Entry 3OVU (X-ray diffraction, 2.83 A resolution); this record covers chains A and C of the 3 polymer chains in the assembly.

== Chain A ==
Protein: Alpha-hemoglobin-stabilizing protein
From: Homo sapiens
Reference sequence: Q9NZD4 (AHSP_HUMAN); residue numbers follow UniProt; this construct covers 2-102
Sequence (101 residues; numbered 2 to 102; the number before each row is that of its first residue):
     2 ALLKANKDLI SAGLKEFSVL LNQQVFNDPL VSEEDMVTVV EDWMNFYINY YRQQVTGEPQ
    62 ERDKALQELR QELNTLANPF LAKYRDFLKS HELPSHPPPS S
Unresolved in the structure: 2-3, 92-102

== Chain C ==
Protein: Hemoglobin subunit alpha
From: Homo sapiens
Reference sequence: P69905 (HBA_HUMAN); residues 1-141 here correspond to UniProt positions 2-142 (UniProt number = residue number + 1)
Sequence (141 residues; numbered 1 to 141; the number before each row is that of its first residue):
     1 VLSPADKTNV KAAWGKVGAH AGEYGAEALE RMFLSFPTTK TYFPHFDLSH GSAQVKGHGK
    61 KVADALTNAV AHVDDMPNAL SALSDLHAHK LRVDPVNFKL LSHCLLVTLA AHLPAEFTPA
   121 VHASLDKFLA SVSTVLTSKY R
Unresolved in the structure: 1, 141
Bound ions: heme Fe: His58, His89
Residues lining bound ligands: heme (HEM): Leu29, Met32, Phe43, Phe46, Gln54, His58, Lys61, Val62, Ala65, Leu66, Leu83, Leu86, Ala88, His89, Arg92, Val93, Asn97, Phe98, Leu101, Leu136
UniProt features mapped onto this chain:
  - binding site (O2): His58
  - binding site (heme b): His87
  - site: Thr8, Asn9 (Microbial infection: Cleavage), Lys11 (Not glycated), Ala13, Trp14 (Microbial infection: Cleavage), Tyr24, Gly25 (Microbial infection: Cleavage), Leu29, Glu30 (Microbial infection: Cleavage), His45, Phe46 (Microbial infection: Cleavage), Asp47, Leu48 (Microbial infection: Cleavage), Ser52, Ala53 (Microbial infection: Cleavage), Val55, Lys56 (Microbial infection: Cleavage), Lys56 (Not glycated), Gly59, Lys60 (Microbial infection: Cleavage), Lys60 (Not glycated), Lys90 (Not glycated), Leu91, Arg92 (Microbial infection: Cleavage), Lys99 (Not glycated), Leu106, Val107 (Microbial infection: Cleavage), Thr108, Leu109 (Microbial infection: Cleavage), Val121, His122 (Microbial infection: Cleavage), Ser133, Thr134 (Microbial infection: Cleavage)
  - modified residue: Ser3 (Phosphoserine), Lys7 (N6-succinyllysine), Thr8 (Phosphothreonine), Lys11 (N6-succinyllysine), Lys16 (N6-acetyllysine), Tyr24 (Phosphotyrosine), Ser35 (Phosphoserine), Lys40 (N6-succinyllysine), Ser49 (Phosphoserine), Ser102 (Phosphoserine), Thr108 (Phosphothreonine), Ser124 (Phosphoserine), Ser131 (Phosphoserine), Thr134 (Phosphothreonine), Thr137 (Phosphothreonine), Ser138 (Phosphoserine)
  - glycosylation (N-linked (Glc) (glycation) lysine): Lys7, Lys16, Lys40, Lys61

== How chain A and chain C interact ==
Residue-residue contacts - 30 pairs, chain A then chain C:
  Leu21(A) with His122(C); Asp126(C)
  Gln24(A) with Ala123(C), hydrogen bond (side chain-backbone); Asp126(C), hydrogen bond; Lys127(C)
  Gln25(A) with Asp126(C), hydrogen bond
  Asn28(A) with Lys99(C), hydrogen bond (backbone-side chain)
  Pro30(A) with Pro95(C); Val96(C), hydrophobic; Lys99(C), hydrogen bond (backbone-side chain); Thr137(C)
  Leu31(A) with Val96(C)
  Val32(A) with Val96(C), hydrophobic; Leu100(C), hydrophobic
  Asp36(A) with Phe36(C); Leu100(C)
  Thr39(A) with Phe36(C)
  Val40(A) with His103(C)
  Asp43(A) with His103(C), salt bridge
  Trp44(A) with His103(C); His122(C)
  Phe47(A) with Ala110(C), hydrophobic; Phe117(C); Thr118(C); His122(C)
  Tyr48(A) with Pro119(C)
  Tyr51(A) with Phe117(C); Thr118(C); Pro119(C)
  Tyr52(A) with Pro119(C)
Other interface residues (no listed pair), chain A (18 interface residues in all): Glu17, Asp29
Other interface residues (no listed pair), chain C (17 interface residues in all): Ser35, Val107

== Overview ==
18 residues of chain A and 17 residues of chain C are in contact, with 5 hydrogen bonds and 1 salt bridge.
Polar contacts include Asp43(A)-His103(C), Gln24(A)-Ala123(C) and Gln24(A)-Asp126(C). Bound to chain C: heme.
Chain A is Alpha-hemoglobin-stabilizing protein and chain C is Hemoglobin subunit alpha, both from Homo
sapiens; the structure, Crystal Structure of Human Alpha-Haemoglobin Complexed with AHSP and the First NEAT
Domain of IsdH from ..., was determined by X-ray diffraction.
